Entry 1T1W (X-ray diffraction, 2.20 A resolution); this record covers chains A and C of the 3 polymer chains in the assembly.

Chain A:
Name: HLA class I histocompatibility antigen, A-2 alpha chain
Source organism: Homo sapiens
UniProt: P01892 (1A02_HUMAN); residues 1-275 here correspond to UniProt positions 25-299 (UniProt number = residue number + 24)
Chain sequence (275 residues; each row starts with the number of its first residue):
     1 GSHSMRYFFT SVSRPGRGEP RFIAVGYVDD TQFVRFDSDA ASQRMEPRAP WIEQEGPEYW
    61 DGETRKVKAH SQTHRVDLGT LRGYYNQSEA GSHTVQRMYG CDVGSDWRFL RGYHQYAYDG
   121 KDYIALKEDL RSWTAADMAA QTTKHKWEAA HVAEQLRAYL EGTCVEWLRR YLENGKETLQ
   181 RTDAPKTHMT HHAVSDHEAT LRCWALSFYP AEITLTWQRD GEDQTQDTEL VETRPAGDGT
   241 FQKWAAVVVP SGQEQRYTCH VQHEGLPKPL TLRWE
Disulfides: C101-C164, C203-C259

Chain C:
Name: Gag peptide
Chain sequence (9 residues; each row starts with the number of its first residue):
     1 SLFNTIAVL

Chain A / chain C interface:
Pairs across the interface (42):
  M5(A) with S1(C)
  Y7(A) with S1(C), hydrogen bond (side chain-backbone); L2(C), hydrogen bond (side chain-backbone)
  F9(A) with L2(C), hydrophobic
  M45(A) with L2(C), hydrophobic
  E63(A) with S1(C), hydrogen bond; L2(C), hydrogen bond (side chain-backbone)
  R65(A) with N4(C)
  K66(A) with S1(C), hydrogen bond; L2(C), hydrogen bond (side chain-backbone); F3(C); N4(C)
  V67(A) with L2(C)
  A69(A) with I6(C)
  H70(A) with F3(C); I6(C)
  T73(A) with I6(C), hydrogen bond (side chain-backbone); A7(C); V8(C)
  V76(A) with V8(C), hydrophobic
  D77(A) with V8(C); L9(C), hydrogen bond (side chain-backbone)
  L81(A) with L9(C), hydrophobic
  Y84(A) with L9(C), hydrogen bond (side chain-backbone)
  R97(A) with I6(C)
  Y99(A) with L2(C); F3(C), hydrogen bond (side chain-backbone)
  Y116(A) with L9(C), hydrophobic
  Y123(A) with L9(C), hydrophobic
  T143(A) with L9(C), hydrogen bond (side chain-backbone)
  K146(A) with L9(C), hydrogen bond (side chain-backbone)
  W147(A) with A7(C); V8(C), hydrogen bond (side chain-backbone); L9(C), hydrophobic
  V152(A) with A7(C), hydrophobic
  Q155(A) with F3(C)
  L156(A) with F3(C), hydrophobic
  Y159(A) with S1(C), hydrogen bond (side chain-backbone); L2(C); F3(C), hydrophobic
  W167(A) with S1(C)
  Y171(A) with S1(C), hydrogen bond (side chain-backbone)
Other interface residues (no listed pair), chain A (30 interface residues in all): Y59, T80
Other interface residues (no listed pair), chain C (9 interface residues in all): T5

In short:
The interface between chain A and chain C involves 30 residues on one side and 9 on the other, with 15
hydrogen bonds. Polar contacts include Y7(A)-S1(C), Y7(A)-L2(C) and E63(A)-S1(C).
Here chain A is HLA class I histocompatibility antigen, A-2 alpha chain (Homo sapiens) and chain C is Gag
peptide. Entry 1T1W (Structural basis for degenerate recognition of HIV peptide variants by cytotoxic
lymphocyte, variant SL9-3F6I8V) was determined by X-ray diffraction together with 1S8D, 1T1X, 1T1Y, 1T1Z,
1T20, 1T21 and 1T22 from the same study.
